PDB entry 7WBX | electron microscopy, 4.00 A resolution | chains T and e of the 26 polymer chains in the assembly

Chain T:
Molecule: 198-nt DNA strand
Sequence (198 nucleotides; numbered -72 to 125; the number before each row is that of its first residue; numbers below 1 keep their minus sign (DA-72 is residue -72)):
   -72 ATCAGAATCC CGGTGCCGAG GCCGCTCAAT TGGTCGTAGA CAGCTCTAGC ACCGCTTAAA
   -12 CGCACGTACG CGCTGTCCCC CGCGTTTTAA CCGCCAAGGG GATTACACCC AAGACACCAG
    48 GCACGAGCCA GAAAAAAACA ACGAAAACGG CCACCACCCA AACACACCAA ACACAAGAGC
   108 TAATTGACTG ACGTAAGC
Disordered / not traced: 78-125

Chain e:
Molecule: Histone H3.3
Source organism: Homo sapiens
UniProtKB: P84243 (H33_HUMAN); residues 0-135 here correspond to UniProt positions 1-136 (UniProt number = residue number + 1)
Amino-acid sequence (139 residues; numbered -3 to 135; the number before each row is that of its first residue; numbers below 1 keep their minus sign (Gly-3 is residue -3)):
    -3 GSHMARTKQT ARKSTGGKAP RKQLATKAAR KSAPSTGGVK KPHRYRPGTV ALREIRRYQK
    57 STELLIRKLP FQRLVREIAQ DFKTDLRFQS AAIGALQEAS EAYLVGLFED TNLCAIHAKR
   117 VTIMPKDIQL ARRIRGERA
Disordered / not traced: -3 to 38
Differences from the reference sequence: expression tag (-3 to -1)
Curated features (UniProtKB/Swiss-Prot):
  - site: Ser31 (Interaction with ZMYND11)
  - modified residue: Arg2 (Asymmetric dimethylarginine), Thr3 (Phosphothreonine), Lys4 (Allysine), Gln5 (5-glutamyl dopamine), Thr6 (Phosphothreonine), Arg8 (Citrulline), Lys9 (N6,N6,N6-trimethyllysine), Ser10 (ADP-ribosylserine), Thr11 (Phosphothreonine), Lys14 (N6-(2-hydroxyisobutyryl)lysine), Arg17 (Asymmetric dimethylarginine), Lys18 (N6-(2-hydroxyisobutyryl)lysine), Lys23 (N6-(2-hydroxyisobutyryl)lysine), Arg26 (Citrulline), Lys27 (N6,N6,N6-trimethyllysine), Ser28 (ADP-ribosylserine), Ser31 (Phosphoserine), Lys36 (N6,N6,N6-trimethyllysine), Lys37 (N6-methyllysine), Tyr41 (Phosphotyrosine) and 9 more in UniProt
  - lipidation: Lys18 (N6-decanoyllysine)

Interface between chain T and chain e:
Pairs across the interface (22; chain T residue first):
  DA-67(T) - Tyr41(e)  phosphate contact
  DA-66(T) - Tyr41(e)  sugar contact
  DA-66(T) - Arg49(e)  hydrogen bond to the phosphate
  DT-65(T) - Arg49(e)  salt bridge to the phosphate
  DC8(T) - Arg40(e)  hydrogen bond to the base
  DG9(T) - Arg40(e)  hydrogen bond to the sugar
  DG9(T) - Gly44(e)  phosphate contact
  DG9(T) - Val46(e)  phosphate contact
  DG9(T) - Ala47(e)  hydrogen bond to the phosphate
  DC10(T) - His39(e)  phosphate contact
  DC10(T) - Arg40(e)  phosphate contact
  DC10(T) - Tyr41(e)  hydrogen bond to the phosphate
  DC10(T) - Val46(e)  phosphate contact
  DA17(T) - Arg63(e)  sugar contact
  DA17(T) - Leu65(e)  phosphate contact
  DA17(T) - Pro66(e)  phosphate contact
  DA17(T) - Arg69(e)  salt bridge to the phosphate
  DC18(T) - Arg63(e)  phosphate contact
  DC18(T) - Lys64(e)  hydrogen bond to the phosphate
  DC18(T) - Leu65(e)  hydrogen bond to the phosphate
  DG26(T) - Arg83(e)  sugar contact
  DG27(T) - Arg83(e)  salt bridge to the phosphate
Interface residues without a listed pair, chain T (11 interface residues in all): DC19
Interface residues without a listed pair, chain e (15 interface residues in all): Arg42, Arg53

In short:
The interface between chain T and chain e involves 11 residues on one side and 15 on the other, with 7
hydrogen bonds and 3 salt bridges. Among the polar pairs are DC8(T)-Arg40(e), DG9(T)-Arg40(e) and
DA-66(T)-Arg49(e).
Here chain T is a 198-nt DNA strand and chain e is Histone H3.3 (Homo sapiens). Entry 7WBX (RNA polymerase II
elongation complex bound with Elf1 and Spt4/5, stalled at SHL(-3) of the nucleosome) was determined by
electron microscopy, deposited together with 7WBV, 7WBW and 8HE5.
